PDB entry 8VO0 | electron microscopy, 3.30 A resolution | chains O and D of the 10 polymer chains in the assembly

== Chain O ==
Protein: Histone H3.2
Source organism: Homo sapiens
UniProt: Q71DI3 (H32_HUMAN); residues 41-135 here correspond to UniProt positions 42-136 (UniProt number = residue number + 1)
Amino-acid sequence (95 residues; each row starts with the number of its first residue):
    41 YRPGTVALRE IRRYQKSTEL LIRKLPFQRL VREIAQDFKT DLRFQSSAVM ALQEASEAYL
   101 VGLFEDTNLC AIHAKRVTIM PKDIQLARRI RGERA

== Chain D ==
Molecule: 157-nt DNA strand
Source organism: Homo sapiens
Sequence (157 nucleotides; each row starts with the number of its first residue):
   158 GCTGCCGGCG GCTGGAGAAT CCCGGTGCCG AGGCCGCTCA ATTGGTCGTA GACAGCTCTA
   218 GCACCGCTTA AACGCACGTA CGCGCTGTCC CCCGCGTTTA AACCGCCAAG GGGATTACTC
   278 CCTAGTCTCC AGGCACGTCT CAGATATATA CATCCTG

== Chain O / chain D interface ==
Residue-residue contacts (18; chain O residue first):
  Arg42(O) with DT236(D), salt bridge to the phosphate; DC311(D), hydrogen bond to the phosphate
  Pro43(O) with DT236(D), sugar contact
  Thr45(O) with DC311(D), hydrogen bond to the phosphate
  Arg63(O) with DA227(D), hydrogen bond to the phosphate; DA228(D), salt bridge to the phosphate
  Arg72(O) with DG218(D), salt bridge to the phosphate
  Arg83(O) with DA217(D), hydrogen bond to the phosphate; DG218(D), sugar contact
  Phe84(O) with DA217(D), sugar contact; DG218(D), hydrogen bond to the phosphate
  Gln85(O) with DA217(D), hydrogen bond to the phosphate
  Arg116(O) with DC238(D), phosphate contact
  Val117(O) with DA237(D), phosphate contact; DC238(D), hydrogen bond to the phosphate
  Thr118(O) with DA237(D), phosphate contact; DC238(D), hydrogen bond to the phosphate
  Met120(O) with DG239(D), phosphate contact
Also at the interface, not in a pair above, chain O (14 interface residues in all): Tyr41, Lys122

== Overview ==
14 residues of chain O face 9 of chain D across their interface, with 8 hydrogen bonds and 3 salt bridges.
Polar contacts include Arg42(O)-DC311(D), Thr45(O)-DC311(D) and Arg63(O)-DA227(D).
Chain O is Histone H3.2 and chain D is a 157-nt DNA strand, both from Homo sapiens; the structure,
H3K36me3-modified nucleosome bound to PRC2_AJ1-450 with histone H3 tail disengaged, was determined by electron
microscopy together with 8VMI, 8VMJ, 8VML, 8VMN, 8VNV, 8VNZ and 8VOB from the same study.
